Entry 8Z9Q (electron microscopy, 2.33 A resolution); this record covers chains A and B of the 4 polymer chains in the assembly.

Chain A:
Molecule: Polymerase acidic protein
Source organism: Thogoto virus (isolate SiAr 126)
UniProt: P27194 (PA_THOGV); residues 1-622 here = UniProt positions 1-622
Amino-acid sequence (622 residues; numbered 1 to 622; the number before each row is that of its first residue):
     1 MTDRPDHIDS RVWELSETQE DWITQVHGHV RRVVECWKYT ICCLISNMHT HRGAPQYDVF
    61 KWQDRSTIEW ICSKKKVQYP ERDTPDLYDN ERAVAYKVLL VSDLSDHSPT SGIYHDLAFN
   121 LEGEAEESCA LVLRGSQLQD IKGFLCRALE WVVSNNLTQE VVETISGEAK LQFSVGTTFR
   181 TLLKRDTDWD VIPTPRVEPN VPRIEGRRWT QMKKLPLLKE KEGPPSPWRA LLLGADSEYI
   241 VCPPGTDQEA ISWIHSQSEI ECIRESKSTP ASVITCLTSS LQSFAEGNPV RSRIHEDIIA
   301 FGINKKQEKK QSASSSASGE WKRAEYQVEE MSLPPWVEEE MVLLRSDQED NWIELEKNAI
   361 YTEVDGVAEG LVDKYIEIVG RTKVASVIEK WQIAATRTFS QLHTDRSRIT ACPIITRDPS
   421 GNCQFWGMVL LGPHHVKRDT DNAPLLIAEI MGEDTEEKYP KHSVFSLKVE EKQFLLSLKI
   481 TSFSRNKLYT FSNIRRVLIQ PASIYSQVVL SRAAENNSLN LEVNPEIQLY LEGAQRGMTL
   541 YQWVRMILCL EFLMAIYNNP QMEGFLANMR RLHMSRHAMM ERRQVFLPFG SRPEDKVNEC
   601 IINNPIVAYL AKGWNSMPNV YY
Disordered / not traced: 1
Construct notes: conflict E471 (Gly in P27194)

Chain B:
Molecule: RNA-directed RNA polymerase catalytic subunit
Source organism: Thogoto virus (isolate SiAr 126)
Notes: EC 2.7.7.48
UniProt: O41353 (RDRP_THOGV); residues 1-710 here = UniProt positions 1-710
Amino-acid sequence (710 residues; numbered 1 to 710; the number before each row is that of its first residue):
     1 MNLFTPLSEI NPTTTQELLY AYTGPAPVAY GTRTRAVLEN IIRPYQYFYK EPNVQRALDI
    61 KTGCKEPEDI NVEGPSSGFH TASVLKLADN FFRKYRPAME KLKYWILVKL PKLKYAELSK
   121 GRQTYSFIHK RNLPAPIALE ETVEFLEQNL RRKIGPTLLS YCQAIADVME LDETTYEGAR
   181 DPRPWDIQLE EIDSDEEDPL FRQVGREETY TIKFSREELW DQMRTLNTMW KHLERGRLNR
   241 RTIATPSMLI RGFVKIVEDA AKEILENVPT SGVPVGGEEK LAKLASKQTF HTAVTGELSG
   301 DQEKFNECLD PDAMRLMWTV FLRKLGCPDW IMELFNIPFM VFKSKLADMG EGLVYTKGKL
   361 TDRKPLGEMP SEFDDLVRNV VGNSISCRLG MFMGMYNLTS TLLALISIER EELTGSHVES
   421 SDDFIHFFNC KTHEEMFKQA ETLRLTLKLV GINMSPSKCI LISPAGIGEF NSKFHHRDFV
   481 GNVATELPAL VPNGTNPMTD LAMGLNVIKH SVNTGQMNLC TGALAMRIFN HAYKYAYMAL
   541 GVTRRTRFME ENAITPLLTN QGASPVHSFS TMHLDEVALR RHLGLLDEET LRRILNPNNP
   601 VTQKGDPSMF FRIENKMPQI MEDYSVPSCF KYTLSRNRTI QDKPHKALLN KEERYQRVTS
   661 IINKLFPEVL IQEASAPGTV RESLKRRLEL VVERSDLDEE RKKRILSRIF
Disordered / not traced: 178-208, 275-278, 603-621, 636-644
Construct notes: conflict L7 (Arg in O41353), W230 (Cys in O41353)

Interface between chain A and chain B:
Contacting residue pairs (322):
  E17(A) with R152(B); K153(B), hydrogen bond (side chain-backbone)
  T18(A) with P677(B); G678(B)
  D21(A) with G155(B); T157(B), hydrogen bond; S160(B), hydrogen bond
  I23(A) with R152(B); S160(B); Q163(B)
  T24(A) with S160(B)
  D64(A) with R686(B)
  S66(A) with R687(B), hydrogen bond; L690(B)
  T67(A) with R686(B), hydrogen bond
  W70(A) with L690(B); E693(B), hydrogen bond; R694(B)
  L171(A) with P111(B), hydrophobic; L159(B), hydrophobic; W330(B), hydrophobic
  F173(A) with C162(B); Q163(B); F253(B), hydrophobic; W330(B); L334(B), hydrophobic; I337(B), hydrophobic
  S174(A) with Q163(B), hydrogen bond (backbone-side chain)
  V175(A) with E333(B); I337(B), hydrophobic
  G176(A) with E170(B), hydrogen bond (backbone-side chain)
  T177(A) with E170(B)
  T178(A) with E170(B), hydrogen bond (backbone-side chain); R216(B)
  F179(A) with M169(B), hydrophobic; E170(B), hydrogen bond (backbone-side chain); W220(B), hydrophobic; M223(B), hydrophobic
  R180(A) with E333(B), salt bridge
  L182(A) with M169(B), hydrophobic; R216(B); W220(B)
  L183(A) with I337(B), hydrophobic; M340(B), hydrophobic; V341(B), hydrophobic
  R185(A) with K61(B), hydrogen bond (backbone-side chain); E217(B), salt bridge; W220(B)
  D186(A) with K61(B); K343(B); S344(B), hydrogen bond; R388(B), salt bridge
  T187(A) with K61(B); T62(B), hydrogen bond; D312(B), hydrogen bond; R315(B), hydrogen bond
  D188(A) with K61(B); T62(B), hydrogen bond (backbone-side chain)
  W189(A) with T62(B); F79(B), hydrophobic; T81(B); D312(B); R315(B)
  D190(A) with R315(B), hydrogen bond (backbone-side chain); M340(B)
  V191(A) with R315(B), hydrogen bond (backbone-side chain); E333(B); N336(B); M340(B), hydrophobic
  I192(A) with T319(B); D329(B); M332(B), hydrophobic; N336(B)
  P193(A) with R315(B); L316(B), hydrophobic; T319(B); R323(B), hydrogen bond (backbone-side chain); N336(B)
  T194(A) with R323(B)
  P195(A) with T81(B); L316(B)
  V197(A) with T81(B); L85(B), hydrophobic
  E198(A) with A82(B)
  P199(A) with A82(B); L85(B), hydrophobic; K86(B)
  N200(A) with A82(B), hydrogen bond (backbone-backbone); S83(B), hydrogen bond (backbone-backbone); K86(B)
  P202(A) with P67(B), hydrophobic; H80(B); S83(B); R410(B)
  R203(A) with R410(B); E412(B), salt bridge
  I204(A) with P67(B); I70(B), hydrophobic; V72(B), hydrophobic; L445(B); L449(B), hydrophobic
  E205(A) with V72(B)
  G206(A) with E441(B)
  R207(A) with V72(B); E73(B), salt bridge; E441(B); R444(B)
  R208(A) with F437(B)
  W209(A) with A440(B), hydrophobic; E441(B), hydrogen bond; M454(B), hydrophobic; L461(B), hydrophobic
  A313(A) with K359(B); L360(B)
  S314(A) with L360(B)
  A317(A) with L360(B), hydrophobic
  S318(A) with K357(B)
  G319(A) with K357(B)
  W321(A) with Y355(B); T356(B); K357(B); D362(B); M369(B), hydrophobic
  K322(A) with Y355(B); T356(B), hydrogen bond (backbone-backbone)
  R323(A) with R35(B); L353(B); V354(B), hydrogen bond (side chain-backbone); Y355(B); S371(B); E372(B), salt bridge
  A324(A) with V354(B), hydrogen bond (backbone-backbone); T356(B)
  Y326(A) with V354(B)
  L355(A) with L524(B), hydrophobic; R527(B), hydrogen bond (backbone-side chain); I528(B), hydrophobic
  E356(A) with R527(B); N530(B); K534(B), salt bridge; S564(B); P565(B)
  K357(A) with R527(B); P565(B)
  N358(A) with A523(B); M526(B); R527(B); H567(B)
  A359(A) with P565(B); V566(B); H567(B), hydrogen bond (backbone-backbone); S568(B)
  Y361(A) with V566(B), hydrogen bond (side chain-backbone); S568(B); T571(B); L583(B)
  T362(A) with S570(B), hydrogen bond
  V364(A) with L519(B), hydrophobic; S570(B)
  D365(A) with S568(B), hydrogen bond; F569(B); S570(B), hydrogen bond
  V367(A) with L519(B), hydrophobic
  A368(A) with L519(B)
  E369(A) with A523(B); R527(B), salt bridge
  L371(A) with C520(B), hydrophobic
  V372(A) with C520(B); A523(B), hydrophobic; L524(B); R527(B)
  D373(A) with R527(B), salt bridge
  Y375(A) with L524(B), hydrophobic
  I376(A) with R527(B)
  T396(A) with Y535(B)
  S400(A) with Y535(B)
  T440(A) with V28(B)
  K487(A) with P25(B)
  Y489(A) with V491(B)
  T490(A) with T23(B); G24(B); P25(B)
  F491(A) with P25(B)
  I494(A) with T23(B)
  R495(A) with I528(B); H531(B)
  R496(A) with Y22(B), hydrogen bond (side chain-backbone); T23(B); L487(B); P488(B), hydrogen bond (side chain-backbone); A489(B)
  V497(A) with T23(B), hydrogen bond (backbone-side chain)
  L498(A) with L524(B)
  I499(A) with L487(B), hydrophobic; L490(B), hydrophobic; T521(B)
  Q500(A) with E17(B), hydrogen bond (side chain-backbone); L18(B); Y22(B)
  A502(A) with L524(B), hydrophobic
  S503(A) with E17(B), hydrogen bond; T521(B)
  I504(A) with T15(B); L18(B), hydrophobic
  S506(A) with N518(B), hydrogen bond; C520(B); T521(B)
  Q507(A) with T14(B); E17(B), hydrogen bond
  V508(A) with E9(B); I10(B), hydrophobic
  R512(A) with E9(B), salt bridge
  P525(A) with E9(B)
  E526(A) with S8(B), hydrogen bond (backbone-side chain); E9(B)
  I527(A) with S8(B); E9(B)
  Q528(A) with P6(B); L7(B), hydrogen bond (backbone-backbone); S8(B), hydrogen bond (backbone-side chain)
  L529(A) with N2(B); L3(B); T5(B); P6(B), hydrophobic; L7(B)
  Y530(A) with N2(B), hydrogen bond (backbone-side chain); L7(B), hydrophobic
  L531(A) with N2(B); L3(B), hydrophobic
  Q535(A) with L7(B)
  W543(A) with L3(B), hydrogen bond (side chain-backbone); P6(B), hydrophobic
  M546(A) with L3(B), hydrophobic
  L550(A) with L3(B), hydrophobic; F4(B), hydrophobic
  E551(A) with F4(B); L18(B); Y20(B)
  M554(A) with F4(B), hydrophobic; L18(B)
  A555(A) with T23(B); G24(B); P25(B)
  N558(A) with A21(B); G24(B); P25(B), hydrogen bond (side chain-backbone); R235(B)
  P560(A) with P27(B), hydrophobic; R237(B); L238(B); R240(B)
  Q561(A) with L238(B)
  E563(A) with P25(B); P27(B); E234(B); R235(B), salt bridge; G236(B), hydrogen bond (side chain-backbone)
  L566(A) with L19(B); Y20(B)
  A567(A) with G236(B)
  M569(A) with L19(B)
  R570(A) with Q16(B); L19(B), hydrogen bond (side chain-backbone); Y20(B)
  R571(A) with K458(B); I460(B)
  H573(A) with M1(B); F4(B); T5(B); P12(B), hydrogen bond (side chain-backbone); T15(B); Q16(B); L19(B)
  M574(A) with I467(B), hydrophobic; G468(B); E469(B)
  S575(A) with I460(B)
  H577(A) with N11(B); P12(B); T13(B), hydrogen bond; I467(B); H476(B), hydrogen bond
  A578(A) with I467(B), hydrophobic
  M580(A) with T5(B); P12(B), hydrophobic
  E581(A) with I467(B); H476(B), salt bridge; R477(B), salt bridge
  R583(A) with I462(B); P464(B), hydrogen bond (side chain-backbone); A465(B), hydrogen bond (side chain-backbone); I467(B); R477(B)
  Q584(A) with L461(B); I462(B); S463(B), hydrogen bond (backbone-backbone); P464(B)
  V585(A) with I460(B), hydrophobic; L461(B); I462(B), hydrophobic
  F586(A) with F437(B), hydrophobic; L461(B), hydrogen bond (backbone-backbone); S463(B)
  P588(A) with P456(B); C459(B)
  F589(A) with E73(B); P456(B)
  G590(A) with P456(B); S457(B)
  S591(A) with P456(B), hydrogen bond (side chain-backbone); S457(B)
  R592(A) with S457(B), hydrogen bond (backbone-side chain)
  P593(A) with S457(B)
  E599(A) with L238(B); N239(B)
  C600(A) with L238(B), hydrophobic
  L610(A) with M1(B)
  G613(A) with M1(B); N2(B)
  W614(A) with M1(B)
  M617(A) with N2(B); T5(B)
Interface residues without a listed pair, chain A (155 interface residues in all): Q19, K74, Q172, K184, V201, S316, E320, M341, I360, N493, M538, I547, G564, N568, R576, L587, K596, Y609
Interface residues without a listed pair, chain B (167 interface residues in all): A26, L87, P156, A166, D167, R224, L298, S299, D301, G358, T361, K364, P370, K438, G466, F474, M517

Overview:
The interface between chain A and chain B involves 155 residues on one side and 167 on the other; the contacts
include 55 hydrogen bonds and 13 salt bridges. Polar contacts include R180(A)-E333(B), R185(A)-E217(B) and
D186(A)-R388(B).
Here chain A is Polymerase acidic protein and chain B is RNA-directed RNA polymerase catalytic subunit, both
from Thogoto virus (isolate SiAr 126). Entry 8Z9Q (Cryo-EM structure of Thogoto virus polymerase in a
replication reception conformation) was determined by electron microscopy together with 8Z85, 8Z8J, 8Z8N,
8Z8X, 8Z90, 8Z97 and 3 further entries from the same study.
